7KH1 - chains E3 and C7 of the 48 polymer chains in the assembly; structure by electron microscopy, 3.20 A resolution.

Chain E3:
Molecule: baseplate organization protein, gp11
Organism: Vibrio phage XM1
Amino-acid sequence (250 residues; row label = number of the first residue in the row):
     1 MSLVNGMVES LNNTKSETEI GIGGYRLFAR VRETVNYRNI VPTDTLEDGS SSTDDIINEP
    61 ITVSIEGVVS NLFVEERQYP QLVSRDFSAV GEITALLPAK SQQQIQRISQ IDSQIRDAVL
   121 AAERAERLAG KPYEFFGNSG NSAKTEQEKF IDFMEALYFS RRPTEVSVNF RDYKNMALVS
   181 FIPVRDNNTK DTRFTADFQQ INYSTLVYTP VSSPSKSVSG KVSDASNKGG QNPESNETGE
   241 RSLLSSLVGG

Chain C7:
Molecule: tail sheath initiator protein, gp15
Organism: Vibrio phage XM1
Amino-acid sequence (117 residues; row label = number of the first residue in the row):
     1 MRVRTLDDNG DWTFGRGKAD YITSKKAIAQ TVSTRIKSWA NDNPLAMNAN IDWKDLLGRK
    61 GTEDTILREI ERVVVQTDGV IRVTELEVIK TEKRVQSILL SYDTIYDDSE TLEINDL
Disordered / not traced: 111-117

Chain E3 / chain C7 interface:
Contacting residue pairs (32; chain E3 residue first):
  Asp86(E3) with Ser109(C7); Glu110(C7)
  Gln114(E3) with Arg2(C7)
  Arg116(E3) with Tyr106(C7)
  Asp117(E3) with Met1(C7), hydrogen bond (side chain-backbone); Tyr106(C7), hydrogen bond
  Leu120(E3) with Ile105(C7)
  Ala121(E3) with Ile105(C7), hydrophobic
  Arg124(E3) with Ile81(C7); Ile105(C7); Asp108(C7)
  Arg127(E3) with Asp108(C7), hydrogen bond (side chain-backbone); Glu110(C7), salt bridge
  Glu134(E3) with Arg82(C7), hydrogen bond (backbone-side chain)
  Phe135(E3) with Ile81(C7)
  Phe136(E3) with Arg82(C7)
  Gly137(E3) with Arg82(C7)
  Asn138(E3) with Arg82(C7)
  Ser139(E3) with Glu71(C7); Val83(C7)
  Gly140(E3) with Val83(C7); Thr84(C7); Glu85(C7), hydrogen bond (backbone-backbone)
  Asn141(E3) with Glu71(C7), hydrogen bond; Glu85(C7)
  Ser142(E3) with Glu85(C7), hydrogen bond (backbone-backbone); Leu86(C7)
  Ala143(E3) with Asp64(C7); Leu67(C7), hydrophobic
  Lys144(E3) with Arg68(C7); Glu71(C7), salt bridge
  Glu148(E3) with Arg68(C7), salt bridge
Also at the interface, not in a pair above, chain E3 (22 interface residues in all): Ser84, Ser113
Also at the interface, not in a pair above, chain C7 (20 interface residues in all): Thr23, Ser24, Ile28

In short:
22 residues of chain E3 and 20 residues of chain C7 are in contact; the contacts include 7 hydrogen bonds and
3 salt bridges. Polar pairs include Arg127(E3)-Glu110(C7), Lys144(E3)-Glu71(C7) and Glu148(E3)-Arg68(C7).
Chain E3 is baseplate organization protein, gp11 and chain C7 is tail sheath initiator protein, gp15, both
from Vibrio phage XM1; the structure, Baseplate Complex for Myoviridae Phage XM1, was determined by electron
microscopy, deposited together with 7KMX, 7KJK and 7KLN.
